1HBS - chains B and C of the 4 polymer chains in the assembly; structure by X-ray diffraction, 3.00 A resolution.

== Chain B ==
Protein: Hemoglobin S (deoxy) (beta chain)
From: Homo sapiens
UniProtKB: P68871 (HBB_HUMAN); residues 1-146 here = UniProt positions 1-146
Sequence (146 residues; each row starts with the number of its first residue):
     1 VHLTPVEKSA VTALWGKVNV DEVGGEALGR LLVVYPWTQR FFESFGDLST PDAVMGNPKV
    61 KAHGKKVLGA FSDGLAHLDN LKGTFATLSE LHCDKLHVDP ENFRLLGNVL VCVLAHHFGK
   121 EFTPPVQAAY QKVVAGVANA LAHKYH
Sequence notes: conflict V6 (Glu in P68871)
Bound ions: heme Fe near H92 (its only coordinating residue here)
Small-molecule neighbours: heme (HEM): L31, T38, F41, F42, H63, K66, V67, A70, L88, L91, H92, L96, V98, N102, F103, L106, L141
Swiss-Prot annotation at these positions:
  - natural variant: L3 (H3L: In Graz; this construct carries the variant), E7 (E7A: In G-Makassar; E7K: In Hb C; E7Q: In Machida; E7V: In SKCA), K8 (E8K: In G-Siriraj; this construct carries the variant), V11 (A11V: In Iraq-Halabja; this construct carries the variant), G16 (W16G: In Randwick; this construct carries the variant), V23 (E23V: In D-Granada; this construct carries the variant), G24 (V24G: In Miyashiro; this construct carries the variant), G25 (G25D: In Moscva; G25R: In Riverdale-Bronx; G25V: In Savannah), L32 (L32P: In Yokohama), V33 (L33V: In Muscat; this construct carries the variant), R40 (Q40R: In Tianshui; this construct carries the variant), F42 (F42Y: In Mequon; deletion: In Bruxelles), 11 further natural variant entries in UniProt

== Chain C ==
Protein: Hemoglobin S (deoxy) (alpha chain)
From: Homo sapiens
UniProtKB: P69905 (HBA_HUMAN); residue numbers follow UniProt; this construct covers 1-141
Sequence (141 residues; row label = number of the first residue in the row):
     1 VLSPADKTNV KAAWGKVGAH AGEYGAEALE RMFLSFPTTK TYFPHFDLSH GSAQVKGHGK
    61 KVADALTNAV AHVDDMPNAL SALSDLHAHK LRVDPVNFKL LSHCLLVTLA AHLPAEFTPA
   121 VHASLDKFLA SVSTVLTSKY R
Bound ions: heme Fe near H87 (its only coordinating residue here)
Small-molecule neighbours: heme (HEM): T39, Y42, F43, F46, H58, K61, A65, L66, L83, L86, H87, L91, V93, N97, F98, L101, L129, V132, L136
Swiss-Prot annotation at these positions:
  - site: K61 (Not glycated)
  - natural variant: D6 (A6D: In J-Toronto; this construct carries the variant), A13 (A13D: In J-Paris 1/J-Aljezur), E27 (A27E: In Shenyang; this construct carries the variant), K61 (K61N: In Zambia; deletion: In Clinic), D64 (A64D: In Pontoise; this construct carries the variant), D75 (D75A: In Lille; D75G: In Chapel Hill; D75N: In G-Pest), A111 (A111D: In Petah Tikva)

== Interface between chain B and chain C ==
Contacting residue pairs (25):
  V34(B) with R141(C), hydrogen bond (backbone-side chain)
  Y35(B) with R141(C)
  P36(B) with Y140(C)
  W37(B) with R92(C); D94(C); P95(C); Y140(C), hydrophobic; R141(C)
  R40(B) with T41(C), hydrogen bond (side chain-backbone); Y42(C); L91(C); R92(C)
  E43(B) with R92(C), salt bridge
  H97(B) with T41(C); P44(C)
  V98(B) with T41(C)
  D99(B) with T41(C); Y42(C), hydrogen bond; D94(C); N97(C)
  P100(B) with T38(C)
  E101(B) with D94(C); V96(C)
  Y145(B) with T41(C)
  H146(B) with K40(C)
Interface residues without a listed pair, chain B (14 interface residues in all): L105
Interface residues without a listed pair, chain C (14 interface residues in all): P37

== Overview ==
The chain B/chain C interface involves 14 residues from each chain; the contacts include 3 hydrogen bonds and
1 salt bridge. Among the polar pairs are E43(B)-R92(C), V34(B)-R141(C) and R40(B)-T41(C). Ligands of chain B:
heme. Chain C binds heme.
Here chain B is Hemoglobin S (deoxy) (beta chain) and chain C is Hemoglobin S (deoxy) (alpha chain), both from
Homo sapiens. Entry 1HBS (Refined crystal structure of deoxyhemoglobin S. I. restrained least-squares
refinement at 3.0-angstroms resolution) was determined by X-ray diffraction.
